PDB entry 7KEW | electron microscopy, 4.16 A resolution (low resolution: residue-level contacts below are approximate; hydrogen-bond / salt-bridge calls are withheld) | chains G and J of the 12 polymer chains in the assembly

Chain G:
Name: BDBV-43 Fab heavy chain
From: Homo sapiens
Notes: antibody fragment or engineered binder
Chain sequence (246 residues; row label = number of the first residue in the row; a row labelled like 82A-82C holds insertion residues (82A, then the next letters in order); numbers below 1 keep their minus sign (Met-18 is residue -18)):
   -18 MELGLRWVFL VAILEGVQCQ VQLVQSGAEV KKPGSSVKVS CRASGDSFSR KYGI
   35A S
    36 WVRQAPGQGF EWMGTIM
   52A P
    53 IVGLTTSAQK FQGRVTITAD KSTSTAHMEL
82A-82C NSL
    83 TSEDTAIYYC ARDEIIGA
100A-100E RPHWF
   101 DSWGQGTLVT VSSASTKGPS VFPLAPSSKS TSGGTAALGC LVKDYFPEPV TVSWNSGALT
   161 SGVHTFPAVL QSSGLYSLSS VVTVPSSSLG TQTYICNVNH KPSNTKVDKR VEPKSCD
Disordered / not traced: -18 to 0, 113-217
Disulfides: Cys22-Cys92

Chain J:
Name: BDBV-43 Fab light chain
From: Homo sapiens
Notes: antibody fragment or engineered binder
Chain sequence (232 residues; each row starts with the number of its first residue; numbers below 1 keep their minus sign (Met-17 is residue -17)):
   -17 MGWSCIILFL VATATGVHEI VMTQSPAIMS VSPGKRATLS CRASQSVSSN LAWYQRKPGQ
    43 APRLLIYGSS TRATGIPARF SGSGSGTEFT LTISSLQSED FAVYYCLQYY NWPRTFGQGT
   103 KVEIKRTVAA PSVFIFPPSD EQLKSGTASV VCLLNNFYPR EAKVQWKVDN ALQSGNSQES
   163 VTEQDSKDST YSLSSTLTLS KADYEKHKVY ACEVTHQGLS SPVTKSFNRG EC
Disordered / not traced: -17 to 0, 107-214
Disulfides: Cys23-Cys88

Interface between chain G and chain J:
Pairs across the interface - 31 pairs, chain G then chain J:
  Gln43(G) - Gln100(J)
  Gly44(G) - Phe98(J)
  Gly44(G) - Gln100(J)
  Phe45(G) - Arg38(J)
  Phe45(G) - Tyr87(J)
  Phe45(G) - Phe98(J)
  Glu46(G) - Phe98(J)
  Trp47(G) - Trp94(J)
  Tyr91(G) - Arg38(J)
  Asp95(G) - Arg96(J)
  Ile98(G) - Trp94(J)
  Arg100A(G) - Trp94(J)
  Pro100B(G) - Asn32(J)
  Pro100B(G) - Tyr91(J)
  Pro100B(G) - Tyr92(J)
  His100C(G) - Tyr91(J)
  His100C(G) - Arg96(J)
  Trp100D(G) - Tyr36(J)
  Trp100D(G) - Leu46(J)
  Trp100D(G) - Tyr49(J)
  Trp100D(G) - Tyr91(J)
  Trp100D(G) - Arg96(J)
  Phe100E(G) - Tyr36(J)
  Phe100E(G) - Leu89(J)
  Asp101(G) - Leu46(J)
  Trp103(G) - Ala43(J)
  Trp103(G) - Pro44(J)
  Gly104(G) - Ala43(J)
  Gln105(G) - Gly41(J)
  Gln105(G) - Gln42(J)
  Gln105(G) - Ala43(J)
Also at the interface, not in a pair above, chain G (19 interface residues in all): Gln39, Gly42
Also at the interface, not in a pair above, chain J (19 interface residues in all): Ala34, Arg45

In short:
The chain G/chain J interface involves 19 residues from each chain.
Chain G is BDBV-43 Fab heavy chain and chain J is BDBV-43 Fab light chain, both from Homo sapiens; the
structure, Bundibugyo virus GP (mucin deleted) bound to antibody Fab BDBV-43, was determined by electron
microscopy (same publication as 7KEJ, 7KF9 and 7KFG).
